PDB entry 1KMK | X-ray diffraction, 2.20 A resolution | chain A

[Chain A]
Protein: Selenocysteine lyase
Organism: Escherichia coli
Notes: EC 4.4.1.16
UniProtKB: P77444 (CSDB_ECOLI); residues 1-406 here = UniProt positions 1-406
Amino-acid sequence (406 residues; row label = number of the first residue in the row):
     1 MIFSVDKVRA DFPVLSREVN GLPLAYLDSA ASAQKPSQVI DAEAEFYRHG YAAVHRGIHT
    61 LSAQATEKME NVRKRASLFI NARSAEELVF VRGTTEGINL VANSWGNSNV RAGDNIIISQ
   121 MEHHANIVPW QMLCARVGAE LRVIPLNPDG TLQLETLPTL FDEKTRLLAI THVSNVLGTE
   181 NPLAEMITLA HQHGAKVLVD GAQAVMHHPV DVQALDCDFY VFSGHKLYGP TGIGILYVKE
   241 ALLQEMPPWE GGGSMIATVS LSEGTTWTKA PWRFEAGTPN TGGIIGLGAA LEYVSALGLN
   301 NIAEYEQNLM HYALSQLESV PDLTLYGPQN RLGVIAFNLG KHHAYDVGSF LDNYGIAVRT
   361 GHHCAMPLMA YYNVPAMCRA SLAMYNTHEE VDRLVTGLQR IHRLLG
Not modelled in the structure: 1
Sequence notes: modified residue (364)
Modified residues: C364 (s-selanyl cysteine; CSZ)
Covalently attached groups: pyridoxal phosphate (PLP) linked to K226
Ligand contacts:
  - pyridoxal phosphate (PLP): G93, T94, T95, H123, A125, T171, V173, N175, D200, A202, Q203, S223, H225, G277, T278
  - pyridoxal phosphate / selenocysteine: A30, A31, H55, G93, T94, T95, H123, A125, T171, V173, N175, D200, A202, Q203, S223, H225, G277, T278, R359, C364, R379
  - selenocysteine (SEC): A30, A31, H55, H123, N175, Q203, R359, C364, R379
UniProt features mapped onto this chain:
  - modified residue: K226 (N6-(pyridoxal phosphate)lysine)
  - mutagenesis: H55 (H55A: No effect), H123 (H123A: Loss of function; possibly due to destabilization of PLP in the active site), R379 (R379A: Loss of function)

[Summary]
Ligands of chain A: selenocysteine and pyridoxal phosphate / selenocysteine. Pyridoxal phosphate is covalently
linked to K226. From UniProt: 3 mutagenesis sites.
Chain A is Selenocysteine lyase (Escherichia coli); the structure, E. coli NifS/CsdB protein at 2.20A with the
cysteine perselenide intermediate (residue CSZ), was determined by X-ray diffraction, deposited together with
1KMJ and 1JF9.
